6JXD - chains C and J of the 10 polymer chains in the assembly; structure by X-ray diffraction, 2.25 A resolution.

== Chain C ==
Name: Histone H2A type 1-B/E
Source organism: Homo sapiens
UniProt: P04908 (H2A1B_HUMAN); residues 13-118 here correspond to UniProt positions 14-119 (UniProt number = residue number + 1)
Sequence (107 residues; numbered 12 to 118; the number before each row is that of its first residue):
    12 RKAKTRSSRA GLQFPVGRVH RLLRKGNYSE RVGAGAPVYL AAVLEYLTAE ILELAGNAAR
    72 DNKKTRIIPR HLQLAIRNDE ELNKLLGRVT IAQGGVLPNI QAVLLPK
Construct notes: expression tag (12)
Curated features (UniProtKB/Swiss-Prot):
  - modified residue: Lys13 (N6-(beta-hydroxybutyryl)lysine), Lys36 (N6-(2-hydroxyisobutyryl)lysine), Lys74 (N6-(2-hydroxyisobutyryl)lysine), Lys75 (N6-(2-hydroxyisobutyryl)lysine), Lys95 (N6-(2-hydroxyisobutyryl)lysine), Gln104 (N5-methylglutamine), Lys118 (N6-(2-hydroxyisobutyryl)lysine)
  - cross-link (Glycyl lysine isopeptide (Lys-Gly)): Lys13 (interchain with G-Cter in ubiquitin), Lys15 (interchain with G-Cter in ubiquitin)
From the paper describing this entry:
  - mutagenesis - N38H/R99G: increased stability

== Chain J ==
Molecule: 147-nt DNA strand
Source organism: Homo sapiens
Sequence (147 nucleotides; each row starts with the number of its first residue; numbers below 1 keep their minus sign (DC-71 is residue -71)):
   -71 CATATATGCC GGTCTCACAC GTGCCTGGAG ACTAGTAAGC GCTTCTAGTG GCGGTTAAAA
   -11 CGCGGTAGAC AGCGCGTACG TGCGTTTAAG CGGTGCTAGA GCTGTCTACG ACCAATTGAG
    49 CGGCCTCGGC ACCGGGATAT ATGGTAC
Bound ions: Mn2+ site 1: DC-71, DG27; Mn2+ site 2 near DA-70 (its only coordinating residue here); Mn2+ site 3 near DG-61 (its only coordinating residue here); Mn2+ site 4 near DA-34 (its only coordinating residue here); Mn2+ site 5 near DG50 (its only coordinating residue here); Mn2+ site 6 near DG62 (its only coordinating residue here)

== Chain C / chain J interface ==
Contacting residue pairs (16):
  Thr16(C) with DA47(J), sugar contact
  Pro26(C) with DG48(J), phosphate contact
  Arg29(C) with DG48(J), phosphate contact; DC49(J), salt bridge to the phosphate
  Arg42(C) with DG38(J), hydrogen bond to the sugar; DA39(J), phosphate contact
  Val43(C) with DG38(J), sugar contact; DA39(J), hydrogen bond to the phosphate
  Gly44(C) with DG38(J), phosphate contact
  Ala45(C) with DG38(J), phosphate contact
  Lys75(C) with DC58(J), phosphate contact; DA59(J), salt bridge to the phosphate
  Thr76(C) with DG57(J), phosphate contact; DC58(J), hydrogen bond to the phosphate
  Arg77(C) with DG57(J), hydrogen bond to the sugar; DC58(J), hydrogen bond to the phosphate
Interface residues without a listed pair, chain C (13 interface residues in all): His31, Arg35, Glu41
Interface residues without a listed pair, chain J (9 interface residues in all): DC37

== In short ==
13 residues of chain C and 9 residues of chain J are in contact; the contacts include 5 hydrogen bonds and 2
salt bridges. Among the polar pairs are Arg42(C)-DG38(J), Arg77(C)-DG57(J) and Val43(C)-DA39(J). DC-71(J) and
DG27(J) coordinate Mn2+ site 1. The paper reports that N38H/R99G of chain C increase stability.
Chain C is Histone H2A type 1-B/E and chain J is a 147-nt DNA strand, both from Homo sapiens; the structure,
Human nucleosome core particle with cohesive end DNA termini, was determined by X-ray diffraction together
with 6IPU, 6K1I, 6K1J and 6K1K from the same study.
